2K6U - chains A and B; structure by solution NMR.

[Chain A]
Molecule: Insulin-like 3 A chain
UniProt: P51460 (INSL3_HUMAN); residues 106-131 here = UniProt positions 106-131
Amino-acid sequence (27 residues; row label = number of the first residue in the row):
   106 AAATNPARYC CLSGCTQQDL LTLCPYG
Sequence notes: linker (132)
Swiss-Prot annotation at these positions:
  - natural variant: Asn110 (N110K: In CRYPTO)
Disulfide bonds: Cys115-Cys120

[Chain B]
Molecule: Insulin-like 3 B chain
UniProt: P51460 (INSL3_HUMAN); residues 25-51 here = UniProt positions 25-51
Amino-acid sequence (27 residues; row label = number of the first residue in the row):
    25 PTPEMREKLC GHHFVRALVR VCGGPKW
Sequence notes: engineered mutation Lys50 (Arg in P51460)
Swiss-Prot annotation at these positions:
  - natural variant: Pro49 (P49S: Found in a male with undermasculinised genitalia and intra-abdominal testes; uncertain significance)

[How chain A and chain B interact]
Residue-residue contacts (40):
  Ala112(A) - Leu33(B)
  Ala112(A) - Phe38(B)
  Cys115(A) - Glu31(B)
  Cys115(A) - Lys32(B)
  Cys115(A) - Leu33(B)
  Cys115(A) - Phe38(B)
  Cys116(A) - Lys32(B)
  Cys116(A) - Leu33(B)
  Cys116(A) - Cys34(B)  disulfide
  Leu117(A) - Lys32(B)
  Ser118(A) - Lys32(B)
  Gly119(A) - Arg30(B)
  Gly119(A) - Glu31(B)
  Cys120(A) - Met29(B)
  Cys120(A) - Arg30(B)
  Cys120(A) - Glu31(B)
  Cys120(A) - Leu33(B)
  Thr121(A) - Glu28(B)
  Thr121(A) - Met29(B)
  Thr121(A) - Arg30(B)
  Gln122(A) - Val45(B)
  Gln123(A) - Glu28(B)
  Asp124(A) - Arg30(B)
  Leu125(A) - Phe38(B)
  Leu125(A) - Ala41(B)
  Leu125(A) - Leu42(B)
  Leu125(A) - Val45(B)
  Leu126(A) - Val45(B)
  Leu128(A) - Phe38(B)
  Leu128(A) - Leu42(B)
  Cys129(A) - Leu42(B)
  Cys129(A) - Val43(B)
  Cys129(A) - Val45(B)
  Cys129(A) - Cys46(B)  disulfide
  Cys129(A) - Gly47(B)
  Cys129(A) - Trp51(B)
  Pro130(A) - Cys46(B)
  Tyr131(A) - Lys50(B)
  Gly132(A) - Lys50(B)  covalent bond
  Gly132(A) - Trp51(B)
Interface residues without a listed pair, chain A (19 interface residues in all): Pro111
Inter-chain disulfides: Cys116(A)-Cys34(B), Cys129(A)-Cys46(B)

[Summary]
19 residues of chain A face 16 of chain B across their interface, with 2 disulfide bonds and 1 covalent bond.
Chain A is Insulin-like 3 A chain and chain B is Insulin-like 3 B chain; the structure, The Solution Structure
of a Conformationally Restricted Fully Active Derivative of the Human Relaxin-like Factor (RLF), was
determined by solution NMR together with 2K6T from the same study.
